Entry 3ZV4 (X-ray diffraction, 1.80 A resolution); this record covers chains A and B.

Chain A (and B):
Protein: Cis-2,3-dihydrobiphenyl-2,3-diol dehydrogenase
From: Pandoraea pnomenusa
Notes: EC 1.3.1.56; chain B of this document is another copy of the same molecule, construct and numbering; everything in this record applies to it too
UniProt: Q46381 (BPHB_COMTE); numbering as in UniProt (aligned over 1-281)
Sequence (281 residues; row label = number of the first residue in the row):
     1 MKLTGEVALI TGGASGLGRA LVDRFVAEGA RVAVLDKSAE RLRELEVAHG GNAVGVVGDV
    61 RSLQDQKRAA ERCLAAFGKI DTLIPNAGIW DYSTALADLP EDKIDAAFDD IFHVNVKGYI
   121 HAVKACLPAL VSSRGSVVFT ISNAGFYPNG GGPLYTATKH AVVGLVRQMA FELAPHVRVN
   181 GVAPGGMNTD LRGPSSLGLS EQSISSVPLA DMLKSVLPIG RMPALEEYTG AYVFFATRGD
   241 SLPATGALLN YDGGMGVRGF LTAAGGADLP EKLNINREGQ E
Disordered / not traced: 190-191, 199-206, 276-281 (chain B: 199-205, 276-281)
Swiss-Prot annotation at these positions:
  - active site: Y155 (Proton acceptor)
  - binding site (substrate): S142
Reported in the primary citation:
  - catalytic residues: S142, Y155, K159 (by similarity / conservation)
  - catalytic residues: N115 (citing earlier work)
  - specificity-determining residues: N143 (proposed by the authors, not directly observed)

How chain A and chain B interact:
Pairs across the interface (103; chain A residue first):
  K2(A) with K2(B); D240(B)
  R24(A) with D240(B), salt bridge
  V131(A) with L269(B), hydrophobic
  R167(A) with V257(B)
  A170(A) with V257(B), hydrophobic
  F171(A) with V257(B); G259(B); T262(B); A263(B); A264(B); G265(B), hydrogen bond (backbone-backbone); G266(B)
  E172(A) with G265(B); G266(B), hydrogen bond (backbone-backbone)
  L173(A) with L269(B), hydrophobic
  A174(A) with P218(B); A264(B); G265(B); G266(B), hydrogen bond (backbone-backbone)
  P175(A) with P218(B); I219(B); A264(B)
  H176(A) with G266(B), hydrogen bond (side chain-backbone); L269(B); P270(B)
  P218(A) with A174(B); P175(B)
  I219(A) with P175(B); T245(B)
  R221(A) with L242(B)
  P223(A) with L242(B), hydrophobic
  E227(A) with D240(B); L242(B); P243(B)
  Y228(A) with P243(B), hydrophobic
  G230(A) with F234(B); D240(B)
  A231(A) with F234(B), hydrophobic; D240(B)
  F234(A) with G230(B); A231(B); F234(B), hydrophobic; L249(B), hydrophobic
  F235(A) with L249(B), hydrophobic
  D240(A) with K2(B), salt bridge; R24(B), salt bridge; E227(B); G230(B); Y251(B), hydrogen bond (backbone-side chain)
  L242(A) with E227(B)
  P243(A) with E227(B); Y228(B), hydrophobic; Y251(B); D252(B), hydrogen bond (backbone-backbone); G253(B), hydrogen bond (backbone-backbone)
  A244(A) with Y251(B), hydrophobic
  T245(A) with I219(B); G253(B); G254(B); V257(B)
  G246(A) with V257(B)
  A247(A) with L249(B), hydrophobic; N250(B)
  L248(A) with L248(B)
  L249(A) with F234(B), hydrophobic; F235(B), hydrophobic; A247(B), hydrophobic
  N250(A) with A247(B)
  Y251(A) with D240(B), hydrogen bond (side chain-backbone); P243(B)
  D252(A) with P243(B)
  G253(A) with P243(B), hydrogen bond (backbone-backbone); T245(B)
  G254(A) with T245(B)
  V257(A) with R167(B); A170(B), hydrophobic; F171(B); T245(B); G246(B)
  G259(A) with F171(B)
  T262(A) with F171(B)
  A263(A) with F171(B)
  A264(A) with F171(B); A174(B); P175(B)
  G265(A) with F171(B), hydrogen bond (backbone-backbone); E172(B); A174(B)
  G266(A) with E172(B), hydrogen bond (backbone-backbone); A174(B), hydrogen bond (backbone-backbone); H176(B), hydrogen bond (backbone-side chain)
  A267(A) with A174(B); H176(B), hydrogen bond (backbone-side chain)
  L269(A) with E172(B); L173(B), hydrophobic
  P270(A) with V131(B), hydrophobic; H176(B)
  L273(A) with L127(B), hydrophobic; V131(B), hydrophobic
  I275(A) with P128(B); V131(B), hydrophobic; S132(B)
Other interface residues (no listed pair), chain A (54 interface residues in all): L127, P128, R134, R178, G220, S241, R258
Other interface residues (no listed pair), chain B (52 interface residues in all): G220, R221, P223, S241, A244, R258, A267, L273

In short:
54 residues of chain A face 52 of chain B across their interface; the contacts include 14 hydrogen bonds and 3
salt bridges. Polar contacts include R24(A)-D240(B), D240(A)-K2(B) and H176(A)-G266(B). From UniProt:
active-site residue Y155(A) and substrate-binding residue S142(A) on chain A. The paper reports catalytic
residues S142(A), Y155(A) and K159(A) among others; the specificity determinant N143(A).
Both chains are Cis-2,3-dihydrobiphenyl-2,3-diol dehydrogenase (Pandoraea pnomenusa). Entry 3ZV4 (Crystal
structure of cis-biphenyl-2,3-dihydrodiol-2,3-dehydrogenase (bphb) from pandoraea pnomenusa strain B-356 in
apo form at 1.8 angstrom) was determined by X-ray diffraction, deposited together with 2Y93, 2Y99, 3ZV3, 3ZV5
and 3ZV6.
